PDB entry 8HR1 | electron microscopy, 3.02 A resolution | chains C and I of the 11 polymer chains in the assembly

Chain C:
Name: Histone H2A type 1-B/E
Organism: Homo sapiens
UniProtKB: P04908 (H2A1B_HUMAN); residues 13-118 here correspond to UniProt positions 14-119 (UniProt number = residue number + 1)
Amino-acid sequence (107 residues; numbered 13 to 119; the number before each row is that of its first residue):
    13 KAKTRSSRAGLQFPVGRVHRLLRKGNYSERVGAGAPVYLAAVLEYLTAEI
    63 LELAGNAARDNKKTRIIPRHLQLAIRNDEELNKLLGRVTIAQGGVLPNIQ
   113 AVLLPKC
Sequence notes: expression tag (119)
Curated features (UniProtKB/Swiss-Prot):
  - modified residue: Lys13 (N6-(beta-hydroxybutyryl)lysine), Lys36 (N6-(2-hydroxyisobutyryl)lysine), Lys74 (N6-(2-hydroxyisobutyryl)lysine), Lys75 (N6-(2-hydroxyisobutyryl)lysine), Lys95 (N6-(2-hydroxyisobutyryl)lysine), Gln104 (N5-methylglutamine), Lys118 (N6-(2-hydroxyisobutyryl)lysine)
  - cross-link (Glycyl lysine isopeptide (Lys-Gly)): Lys13 (interchain with G-Cter in ubiquitin), Lys15 (interchain with G-Cter in ubiquitin)

Chain I:
Molecule: 147-nt DNA strand
Organism: Homo sapiens
Sequence (147 nucleotides; numbered -73 to 73; the number before each row is that of its first residue; numbers below 1 keep their minus sign (DA-73 is residue -73)):
   -73 ACAGGATGTATATATCTGACACGTGCCTGGAGACTAGGGAGTAATCCCCT
   -23 TGGCGGTTAAAACGCGGGGGACAGCGCGTACGTGCGTTTAAGCGGTGCTA
    27 GAGCTGTCTACGACCAATTGAGCGGCCTCGGCACCGGGATTCTCCAG

How chain C and chain I interact:
Residue-residue contacts - 12 pairs, chain C then chain I:
  Arg29(C) with DG48(I), sugar contact; DC49(I), salt bridge to the phosphate
  Arg42(C) with DA39(I), phosphate contact
  Val43(C) with DG38(I), sugar contact; DA39(I), hydrogen bond to the phosphate
  Gly44(C) with DG38(I), phosphate contact
  Ala45(C) with DG38(I), hydrogen bond to the phosphate
  Lys75(C) with DC58(I), phosphate contact; DA59(I), salt bridge to the phosphate
  Thr76(C) with DG57(I), hydrogen bond to the phosphate; DC58(I), hydrogen bond to the phosphate
  Arg77(C) with DC58(I), hydrogen bond to the phosphate
Other interface residues (no listed pair), chain C (13 interface residues in all): Ala14, Thr16, His31, Glu41, Lys74
Other interface residues (no listed pair), chain I (9 interface residues in all): DG46, DA47

In short:
13 residues of chain C face 9 of chain I across their interface, with 5 hydrogen bonds and 2 salt bridges.
Polar pairs include Val43(C)-DA39(I), Ala45(C)-DG38(I) and Thr76(C)-DG57(I).
Here chain C is Histone H2A type 1-B/E and chain I is a 147-nt DNA strand, both from Homo sapiens. Entry 8HR1
(Cryo-EM structure of SSX1 bound to the unmodified nucleosome at a resolution of 3.02 angstrom) was determined
by electron microscopy.
